5A8W - chains D and F of the 6 polymer chains in the assembly; structure by X-ray diffraction, 1.80 A resolution.

Chain D:
Protein: Methyl-coenzyme M II reductase
From: Methanothermobacter wolfeii
Notes: EC 2.8.4.1
Amino-acid sequence (554 residues; row label = number of the first residue in the row):
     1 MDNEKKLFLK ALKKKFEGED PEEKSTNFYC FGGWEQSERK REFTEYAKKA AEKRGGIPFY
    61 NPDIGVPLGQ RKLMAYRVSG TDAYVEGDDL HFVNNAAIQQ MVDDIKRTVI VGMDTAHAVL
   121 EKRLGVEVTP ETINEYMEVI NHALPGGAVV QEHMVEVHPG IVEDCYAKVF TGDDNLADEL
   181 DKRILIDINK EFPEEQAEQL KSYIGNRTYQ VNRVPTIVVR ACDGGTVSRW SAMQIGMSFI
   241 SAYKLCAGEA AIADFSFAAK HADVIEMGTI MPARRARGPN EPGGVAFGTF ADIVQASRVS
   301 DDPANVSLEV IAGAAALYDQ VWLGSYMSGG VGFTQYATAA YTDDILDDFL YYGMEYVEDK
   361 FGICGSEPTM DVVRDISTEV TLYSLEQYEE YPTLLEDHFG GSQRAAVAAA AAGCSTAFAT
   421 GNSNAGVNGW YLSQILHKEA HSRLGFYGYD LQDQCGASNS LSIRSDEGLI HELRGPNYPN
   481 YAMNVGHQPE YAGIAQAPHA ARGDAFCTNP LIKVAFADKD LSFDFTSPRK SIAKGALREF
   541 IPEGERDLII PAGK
Not modelled in the structure: 1-3, 553-554
Modified positions: His261 (n1-methylated histidine; MHS); Arg275 (5-methyl-arginine; AGM); Gln403 (2-methyl-glutamine; MGN); Gly448 (thioglycin; GL3); Cys455 (s-methylcysteine; SMC)
Metal / ion sites: factor 430 Ni: Gln151 (together with 1-thioethanesulfonic acid)
Small-molecule neighbours:
  - 1-thioethanesulfonic acid (COM): Tyr336, Phe446, Tyr447
  - factor 430 (F43), molecule 1: Gly147, Ala148, Val149, Val150, Gln151, Met154, Val155, Met233, Gln234, Met237, Ile240, Ala247, Gly248
  - factor 430 (F43), molecule 2: Gly329, Gly330, Val331, Gly332, Phe333, Thr334, Gln335, Tyr336, Phe399, Gly400, Gly401, Gln403, Gly445, Phe446
  - Coenzyme B (TP7), molecule 1: Arg229, Lys260, His261
  - Coenzyme B (TP7), molecule 2: Arg274, Arg275, Leu323, Met327, Ser328, Phe333, Phe446, Ala482, Met483, Asn484, Val485

Chain F:
Protein: Methyl-coenzyme M reductase II
From: Methanothermobacter wolfeii
Notes: EC 2.8.4.1
Amino-acid sequence (265 residues; numbered 1 to 265; the number before each row is that of its first residue):
     1 MSYKAQYTPG ETRIAENRRK HMNPDYELRK LREISDEDLV KVLGHRNPGE SYKSVHPPLD
    61 EMDFEEDIVR DLVEPIQGAK EGVRVRYIQF ADSMYNAPAQ PYDRARTYMW RYRGVDTGTL
   121 SGRQVIEMRE LDLEGVSKEL VETELFDPAT TGIRGATVHG HSLRLDENGL MFDALQRYVF
   181 DEETGHVVYV KEQVGRPLDE PVDMGQPLDE EELRKITTIY RKDNIAMRDD KEAIEVVENI
   241 HTGRTMGGFG MDVFKEDLRK RLGDD
Not modelled in the structure: 1, 265
Metal / ion sites: Na+ near Asp229 (its only coordinating residue here)
Small-molecule neighbours: factor 430 (F43): Leu120, Ser121, Gly122, Arg123, Ala156, Thr157, Val158, His159, Gly160, His161

Interface between chain D and chain F:
Pairs across the interface - 107 pairs, chain D then chain F:
  Phe16(D) with Arg164(F)
  Glu19(D) with Arg164(F), salt bridge
  Glu23(D) with Arg164(F)
  Lys24(D) with Tyr95(F); Arg164(F); Leu165(F), hydrogen bond (backbone-backbone); Arg221(F); Asp223(F), salt bridge
  Ser25(D) with Leu165(F)
  Thr26(D) with Arg164(F); Leu165(F), hydrogen bond (backbone-backbone); Asp166(F); Glu167(F), hydrogen bond (backbone-backbone)
  Asn27(D) with Glu167(F)
  Phe28(D) with Leu163(F), hydrophobic; Arg164(F); Asp166(F); Phe172(F), hydrophobic
  Tyr29(D) with Phe172(F); Asp173(F), hydrogen bond (side chain-backbone); Gln176(F)
  Val66(D) with Thr157(F)
  Gln70(D) with Phe172(F); Ala174(F)
  Arg71(D) with His159(F), hydrogen bond; Leu163(F); Phe172(F)
  Met370(D) with Thr245(F)
  Arg374(D) with Glu238(F); Thr242(F), hydrogen bond
  Thr378(D) with Glu238(F), hydrogen bond
  Glu379(D) with Arg228(F), salt bridge
  Leu382(D) with Met227(F), hydrophobic; Arg228(F)
  Tyr383(D) with Arg228(F)
  Glu386(D) with Arg228(F), salt bridge
  Glu389(D) with Tyr220(F); Arg221(F), hydrogen bond (backbone-side chain); Lys222(F), hydrogen bond (side chain-backbone)
  Glu390(D) with Lys222(F), salt bridge
  Pro392(D) with Tyr95(F); Arg164(F)
  Thr393(D) with Arg164(F)
  Leu395(D) with Met94(F), hydrophobic; Tyr95(F); Ser162(F)
  Glu396(D) with Ser162(F); Leu163(F); Arg164(F), salt bridge
  Phe399(D) with His159(F); His161(F); Ser162(F), hydrogen bond (backbone-side chain)
  Gly401(D) with Ser121(F), hydrogen bond (backbone-side chain)
  Arg404(D) with Met94(F); His161(F), hydrogen bond; Ser162(F)
  Asn428(D) with His241(F), hydrogen bond; Thr245(F), hydrogen bond
  Leu432(D) with His241(F), hydrogen bond (backbone-side chain)
  Ile435(D) with Val237(F), hydrophobic; His241(F); Arg244(F)
  Leu436(D) with Met227(F), hydrophobic; Val237(F)
  Lys438(D) with Tyr102(F); Arg106(F)
  Glu439(D) with Arg18(F), salt bridge; Arg106(F), salt bridge; Tyr220(F); Val237(F)
  Ala440(D) with Arg18(F); Ile219(F); Tyr220(F), hydrogen bond (backbone-backbone); Met227(F), hydrophobic
  His441(D) with Met94(F); Ile219(F); Tyr220(F)
  Ser442(D) with Arg18(F); Gln100(F); Pro101(F); Tyr102(F), hydrogen bond (backbone-backbone); Asp103(F), hydrogen bond (side chain-backbone)
  Arg443(D) with Asp92(F), hydrogen bond (side chain-backbone); Met94(F); Gln100(F), hydrogen bond; Pro101(F); Tyr102(F); Ser121(F), hydrogen bond (side chain-backbone); His161(F); Ile219(F)
  Leu444(D) with Tyr102(F); Ser121(F)
  Gly445(D) with Leu120(F); Ser121(F), hydrogen bond (backbone-backbone)
  Tyr447(D) with Gly118(F); Leu120(F)
  Asp450(D) with Tyr102(F)
  Gln454(D) with Arg244(F), hydrogen bond
  Ala457(D) with His241(F); Arg244(F); Thr245(F)
  Ser458(D) with Arg244(F); Gly248(F)
  Leu461(D) with Thr245(F); Phe249(F)
  Ser462(D) with Gly248(F)
  Ile463(D) with Met251(F), hydrophobic
Other interface residues (no listed pair), chain D (53 interface residues in all): Pro67, Gly400, Tyr431, Phe446, Asp453
Other interface residues (no listed pair), chain F (48 interface residues in all): Thr8, Thr119, Val125, Met171, Leu175, Ile234, Ile240

Overview:
Chain D and chain F form an interface of 53 and 48 residues respectively; the contacts include 23 hydrogen
bonds and 8 salt bridges. Polar contacts include Glu19(D)-Arg164(F), Lys24(D)-Asp223(F) and
Glu379(D)-Arg228(F). One factor 430 molecule is bound between chain D and chain F.
Chain D is Methyl-coenzyme M II reductase and chain F is Methyl-coenzyme M reductase II, both from
Methanothermobacter wolfeii; the structure, Methyl-coenzyme M reductase II from methanothermobacter wolfeii at
1. 8 A resolution, was determined by X-ray diffraction together with 5A8R, 5A8K and 5A0Y from the same study.
